6TQ3 - chains A and B of the 4 polymer chains in the assembly; structure by X-ray diffraction, 2.00 A resolution.

== Chain A (and B) ==
Name: Enzyme subunit
From: Starmerella magnoliae
Notes: chain B of this document is another copy of the same molecule, construct and numbering; everything in this record applies to it too
Sequence (246 residues; row label = number of the first residue in the row):
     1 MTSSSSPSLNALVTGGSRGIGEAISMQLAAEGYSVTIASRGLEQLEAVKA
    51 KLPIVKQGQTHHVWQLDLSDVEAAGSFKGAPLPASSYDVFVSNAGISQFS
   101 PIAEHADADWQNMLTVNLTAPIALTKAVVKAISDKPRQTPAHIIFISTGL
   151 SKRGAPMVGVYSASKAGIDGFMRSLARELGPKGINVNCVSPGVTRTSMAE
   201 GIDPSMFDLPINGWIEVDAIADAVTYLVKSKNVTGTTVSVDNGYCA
Disordered / not traced: 1-6
From the paper describing this entry:
  - catalytic residues: T148, Y161, K165 (by similarity / conservation)
  - mutagenesis - G149A, L150F (Tm change 14 degC), M157K (+8 degC), G159A (Tm change 5.5 degC), V193L, T194V, N212R (+5 degC), V217P (+3 degC), V238L (+7 degC): increased stability

== How chain A and chain B interact ==
Pairs across the interface - 69 pairs, chain A then chain B:
  P101(A) - E178(B)
  I102(A) - K126(B)
  I102(A) - V129(B)  hydrophobic
  I102(A) - L175(B)  hydrophobic
  I102(A) - E178(B)  hydrogen bond (backbone-side chain)
  A103(A) - K126(B)  hydrogen bond (backbone-side chain)
  A103(A) - K130(B)  hydrogen bond (backbone-side chain)
  H105(A) - K126(B)  hydrogen bond (backbone-side chain)
  D107(A) - K126(B)
  W110(A) - T119(B)
  W110(A) - I122(B)  hydrophobic
  Q111(A) - V71(B)
  L114(A) - T119(B)
  L118(A) - L118(B)  hydrophobic
  T119(A) - W110(B)
  T119(A) - L114(B)
  I122(A) - W110(B)  hydrophobic
  I122(A) - V160(B)  hydrophobic
  A123(A) - W110(B)  hydrophobic
  K126(A) - I102(B)
  K126(A) - A103(B)
  K126(A) - H105(B)  hydrogen bond (side chain-backbone)
  K126(A) - D107(B)  salt bridge
  V129(A) - I102(B)  hydrophobic
  K130(A) - A103(B)
  S151(A) - R173(B)  hydrogen bond (backbone-side chain)
  K152(A) - R173(B)  hydrogen bond (backbone-side chain)
  G154(A) - R173(B)
  G154(A) - S174(B)
  G154(A) - R177(B)
  A155(A) - S174(B)  hydrogen bond (backbone-side chain)
  A155(A) - R177(B)
  P156(A) - R177(B)
  P156(A) - E178(B)
  M157(A) - E178(B)  hydrogen bond (backbone-side chain)
  V158(A) - S174(B)
  G159(A) - F171(B)
  G159(A) - S174(B)  hydrogen bond (backbone-side chain)
  V160(A) - I122(B)  hydrophobic
  S162(A) - G170(B)
  S162(A) - S174(B)
  A163(A) - G167(B)
  A163(A) - F171(B)  hydrophobic
  A166(A) - A166(B)
  A166(A) - G167(B)
  A166(A) - G170(B)
  G167(A) - A163(B)
  G167(A) - G167(B)
  G170(A) - S162(B)
  G170(A) - A166(B)
  F171(A) - G159(B)
  F171(A) - A163(B)  hydrophobic
  R173(A) - S151(B)  hydrogen bond (side chain-backbone)
  R173(A) - K152(B)
  R173(A) - G154(B)
  S174(A) - G154(B)
  S174(A) - A155(B)  hydrogen bond (side chain-backbone)
  S174(A) - V158(B)
  S174(A) - G159(B)  hydrogen bond (side chain-backbone)
  S174(A) - S162(B)
  L175(A) - I102(B)  hydrophobic
  R177(A) - R153(B)
  R177(A) - G154(B)
  R177(A) - A155(B)
  R177(A) - P156(B)
  E178(A) - P101(B)
  E178(A) - I102(B)  hydrogen bond (side chain-backbone)
  E178(A) - P156(B)
  E178(A) - M157(B)  hydrogen bond (side chain-backbone)
Also at the interface, not in a pair above, chain A (39 interface residues in all): V71, E72, S100, E104
Also at the interface, not in a pair above, chain B (39 interface residues in all): S100, A106, Q111, A123

== Overview ==
The chain A/chain B interface involves 39 residues from each chain, with 15 hydrogen bonds and 1 salt bridge.
Polar pairs include K126(A)-D107(B), I102(A)-E178(B) and A103(A)-K126(B). From the paper: catalytic residues
T148(A), Y161(A) and K165(A); G149A, L150F and M157K of chain A, among others, increase stability; 9
substitutions were tested in all.
Chain A and chain B are both Enzyme subunit (Starmerella magnoliae); the structure, Alcohol dehydrogenase from
Candida magnoliae DSMZ 70638 (ADHA), was determined by X-ray diffraction (same publication as 6TQ8).
